8AFE - chains A and B of the 10 polymer chains in the assembly; structure by electron microscopy, 3.30 A resolution.

[Chain A (and B)]
Molecule: Crescentin
Source organism: Caulobacter vibrioides
Notes: chain B of this document is another copy of the same molecule, construct and numbering; everything in this record applies to it too
UniProtKB: A0A8F8EC09 (A0A8F8EC09_CAUVI); the construct has insertions or renumbered stretches relative to UniProt, so the offset changes along the chain: 1-405 = UniProt 1-405; 409-460 = UniProt 406-457
Chain sequence (460 residues; row label = number of the first residue in the row):
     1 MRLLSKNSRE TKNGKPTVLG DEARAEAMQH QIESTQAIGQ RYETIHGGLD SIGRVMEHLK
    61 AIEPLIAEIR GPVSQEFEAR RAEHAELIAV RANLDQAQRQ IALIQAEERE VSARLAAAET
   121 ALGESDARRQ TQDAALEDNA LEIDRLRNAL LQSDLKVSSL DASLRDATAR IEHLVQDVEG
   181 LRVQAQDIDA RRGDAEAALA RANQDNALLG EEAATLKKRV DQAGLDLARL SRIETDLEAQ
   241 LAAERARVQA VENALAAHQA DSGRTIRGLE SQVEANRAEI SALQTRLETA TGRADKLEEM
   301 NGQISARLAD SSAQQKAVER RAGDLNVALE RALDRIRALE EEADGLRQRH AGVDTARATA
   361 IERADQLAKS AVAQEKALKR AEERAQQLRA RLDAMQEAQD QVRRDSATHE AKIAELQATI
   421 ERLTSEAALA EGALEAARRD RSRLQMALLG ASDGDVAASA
Unresolved in the structure: 1-349, 446-460 (chain B: 1-349, 447-460)
Differences from the reference sequence: insertion (406-408)
From the paper describing this entry:
  - self-association interface (contacts with another copy of this molecule); pairs are residue here / residue on that copy: Arg384-Thr120

[Chain A / chain B interface]
Residue-residue contacts (49):
  Val353(A) - His350(B)
  Val353(A) - Val353(B)
  Val353(A) - Asp354(B)
  Val353(A) - Arg357(B)
  Asp354(A) - His350(B)
  Asp354(A) - Val353(B)
  Ala356(A) - Arg357(B)
  Arg357(A) - Ala356(B)
  Ala360(A) - Ala360(B)  hydrophobic
  Arg363(A) - Ala364(B)
  Ala364(A) - Arg363(B)
  Leu367(A) - Leu367(B)
  Gln374(A) - Leu378(B)
  Ala377(A) - Leu378(B)  hydrophobic
  Leu378(A) - Gln374(B)
  Leu378(A) - Leu378(B)  hydrophobic
  Ala385(A) - Leu388(B)
  Leu388(A) - Leu392(B)
  Arg391(A) - Leu392(B)
  Leu392(A) - Leu388(B)  hydrophobic
  Leu392(A) - Leu392(B)  hydrophobic
  Leu392(A) - Met395(B)  hydrophobic
  Met395(A) - Met395(B)  hydrophobic
  Met395(A) - Gln396(B)
  Met395(A) - Gln399(B)
  Gln399(A) - Gln399(B)
  Val402(A) - Val402(B)  hydrophobic
  Ser406(A) - His409(B)
  His409(A) - His409(B)
  His409(A) - Glu410(B)  salt bridge
  Glu410(A) - His409(B)
  Lys412(A) - Ile413(B)
  Ile413(A) - His409(B)
  Ile413(A) - Ile413(B)  hydrophobic
  Leu416(A) - Ile413(B)  hydrophobic
  Leu416(A) - Leu416(B)  hydrophobic
  Leu416(A) - Ile420(B)  hydrophobic
  Thr419(A) - Ile420(B)
  Ile420(A) - Thr419(B)
  Ile420(A) - Ile420(B)  hydrophobic
  Leu423(A) - Leu423(B)  hydrophobic
  Thr424(A) - Leu423(B)
  Ala430(A) - Glu435(B)
  Ala433(A) - Arg438(B)  hydrogen bond (backbone-side chain)
  Leu434(A) - Leu434(B)  hydrophobic
  Leu434(A) - Glu435(B)
  Leu434(A) - Arg438(B)
  Ala437(A) - Arg438(B)
  Arg441(A) - Arg441(B)
Also at the interface, not in a pair above, chain A (42 interface residues in all): Gly352, Glu375, Ala381, Arg384, Arg389, Gln396, Ala398, Gln417, Arg438
Also at the interface, not in a pair above, chain B (33 interface residues in all): Ala377, Ala381, Arg389, Arg391, Lys412

[Summary]
42 residues of chain A and 33 residues of chain B are in contact, with 1 hydrogen bond and 1 salt bridge.
Polar pairs include His409(A)-Glu410(B) and Ala433(A)-Arg438(B). From the paper: a self-association interface
involving Arg384(A).
Chain A and chain B are both Crescentin (Caulobacter vibrioides); the structure, Cryo-EM structure of
crescentin filaments (stutter mutant, C1 symmetry and small box), was determined by electron microscopy,
deposited together with 8AFH, 8AFL, 8AFM, 8AHL, 8AIA, 8AIX and 8AJB.
